PDB entry 4L8U | X-ray diffraction, 2.01 A resolution | chain A

== Chain A ==
Protein: Serum albumin
Organism: Homo sapiens
Reference sequence: P02768 (ALBU_HUMAN); residues 1-585 here correspond to UniProt positions 25-609 (UniProt number = residue number + 24)
Chain sequence (585 residues; each row starts with the number of its first residue):
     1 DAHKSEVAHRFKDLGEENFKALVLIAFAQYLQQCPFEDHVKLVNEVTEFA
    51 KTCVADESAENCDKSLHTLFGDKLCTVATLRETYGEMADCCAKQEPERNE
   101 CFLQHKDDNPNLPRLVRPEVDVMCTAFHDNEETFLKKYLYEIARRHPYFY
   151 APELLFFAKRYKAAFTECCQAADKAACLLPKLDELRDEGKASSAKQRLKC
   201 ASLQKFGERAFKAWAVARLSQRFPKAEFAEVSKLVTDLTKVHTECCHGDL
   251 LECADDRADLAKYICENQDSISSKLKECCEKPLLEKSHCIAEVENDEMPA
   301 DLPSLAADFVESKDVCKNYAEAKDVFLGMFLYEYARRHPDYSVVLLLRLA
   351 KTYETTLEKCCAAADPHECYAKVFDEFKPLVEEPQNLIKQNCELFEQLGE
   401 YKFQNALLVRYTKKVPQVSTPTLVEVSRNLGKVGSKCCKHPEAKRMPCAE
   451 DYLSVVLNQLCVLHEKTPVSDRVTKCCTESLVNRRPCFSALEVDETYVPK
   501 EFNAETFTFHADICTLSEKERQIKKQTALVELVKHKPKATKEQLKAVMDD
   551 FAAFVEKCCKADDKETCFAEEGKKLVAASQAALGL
Unresolved in the structure: 1, 585
Disulfides: Cys53-Cys62, Cys75-Cys91, Cys90-Cys101, Cys124-Cys169, Cys168-Cys177, Cys200-Cys246, Cys245-Cys253, Cys265-Cys279, Cys278-Cys289, Cys316-Cys361, Cys360-Cys369, Cys392-Cys438, Cys437-Cys448, Cys461-Cys477, Cys476-Cys487, Cys514-Cys559, Cys558-Cys567
Curated features (UniProtKB/Swiss-Prot):
  - binding site (Cu cation): His3
  - binding site (Ca(2+)): Glu6, Asp13, Glu244, Asp249, Glu252, Asp255, Asp259
  - binding site (Zn(2+)): His67, His247, Asp249
  - binding site ((4Z,15Z)-bilirubin IXalpha): Lys240
  - site: Lys4 (Not glycated), Lys20 (Not glycated), Lys41 (Not glycated), Lys64 (Not glycated), Lys73 (Not glycated), Lys93 (Not glycated), Lys106 (Not glycated), Lys136 (Not glycated), Lys159 (Not glycated), Lys174 (Not glycated), Lys181 (Not glycated), Lys190 (Not glycated), Lys195 (Not glycated), Lys199 (Aspirin-acetylated lysine), Lys205 (Not glycated), Lys212 (Not glycated), Lys240 (Not glycated), Lys262 (Not glycated), Lys274 (Not glycated), Lys286 (Not glycated) and 18 more in UniProt
  - modified residue: Ser5 (Phosphoserine), Ser58 (Phosphoserine), Ser65 (Phosphoserine), Thr83 (Phosphothreonine), Lys205 (N6-succinyllysine), Ser273 (Phosphoserine), Ser419 (Phosphoserine), Thr420 (Phosphothreonine), Thr422 (Phosphothreonine), Lys436 (N6-succinyllysine), Ser489 (Phosphoserine), Lys519 (N6-succinyllysine), Lys534 (N6-methyllysine), Lys564 (N6-succinyllysine)
  - glycosylation: Lys12 (N-linked (Glc) (glycation) lysine), Lys51 (N-linked (Glc) (glycation) lysine), Lys137 (N-linked (Glc) (glycation) lysine), Lys162 (N-linked (Glc) (glycation) lysine), Lys199 (N-linked (Glc) (glycation) lysine), Lys225 (N-linked (Glc) (glycation) lysine), Lys233 (N-linked (Glc) (glycation) lysine), Lys276 (N-linked (Glc) (glycation) lysine), Lys281 (N-linked (Glc) (glycation) lysine), Lys313 (N-linked (Glc) (glycation) lysine), Lys317 (N-linked (Glc) (glycation) lysine), Asn318 (N-linked (GlcNAc...) asparagine), Lys323 (N-linked (Glc) (glycation) lysine), Lys351 (N-linked (Glc) (glycation) lysine), Lys378 (N-linked (Glc) (glycation) lysine), Lys413 (N-linked (Glc) (glycation) lysine), Lys439 (N-linked (Glc) (glycation) lysine), Lys444 (N-linked (Glc) (glycation) lysine), Asp494 (N-linked (GlcNAc...) asparagine), Lys525 (N-linked (Glc) (glycation) lysine) and 4 more in UniProt

== In short ==
Curated annotation (UniProt) lists Cu cation-binding residue His3, 7 Ca2+-binding residues, 3 Zn2+-binding
residues and (4Z,15Z)-bilirubin IXalpha-binding residue Lys240.
Chain A is Serum albumin (Homo sapiens); the structure, X-ray study of human serum albumin complexed with 9
amino camptothecin, was determined by X-ray diffraction, deposited together with 4L9K, 4L9Q, 4LA0, 4LB2 and
4LB9.
